2HFN - chains A and B of the 10 polymer chains in the assembly; structure by X-ray diffraction, 1.80 A resolution.

[Chain A (and B)]
Name: Synechocystis Photoreceptor (Slr1694)
Organism: Synechocystis sp
Notes: chain B of this document is another copy of the same molecule, construct and numbering; everything in this record applies to it too
UniProtKB: P74295 (P74295_SYNY3); residues 4-153 here correspond to UniProt positions 1-150 (UniProt number = residue number - 3)
Chain sequence (153 residues; row label = number of the first residue in the row):
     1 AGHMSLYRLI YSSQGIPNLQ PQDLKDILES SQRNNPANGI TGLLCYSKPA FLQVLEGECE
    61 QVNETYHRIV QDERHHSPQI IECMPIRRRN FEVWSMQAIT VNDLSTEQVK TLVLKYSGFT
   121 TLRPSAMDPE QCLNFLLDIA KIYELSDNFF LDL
Unresolved in the structure: 1-4 (chain B: 1-3, 144-153)
Construct notes: cloning artifact (1-3)
Ligand contacts: FMN (flavin mononucleotide): Tyr11, Ile27, Ser30, Ser31, Arg33, Asn34, Asn35, Leu44, Phe51, Gln53, Leu55, Thr65, Arg68, Ile69, Asp72, Arg74, His75, Met96
From the paper describing this entry:
  - binding site for flavin mononucleotide: Tyr11 (proposed by the authors, not directly observed)
  - binding site for flavin mononucleotide: Gln53, Trp94, Met96
  - conformationally variable residues (side-chain flip): Gln53, Trp94 to Thr100
  - contacts within the chain: Tyr11-Gln53 (hydrogen bond)

[Chain A / chain B interface]
Contacting residue pairs (40; chain A residue first):
  Tyr7(A) - Ile80(B)
  Tyr7(A) - Ile81(B)  hydrogen bond (side chain-backbone)
  Tyr7(A) - Pro129(B)
  Leu9(A) - Ile80(B)  hydrophobic
  Cys59(A) - Gln79(B)
  Cys59(A) - Ile80(B)
  Glu60(A) - Gln79(B)
  Asn63(A) - Pro78(B)
  Asn63(A) - Gln79(B)
  Asn63(A) - Ile80(B)  hydrogen bond (side chain-backbone)
  Tyr66(A) - His67(B)  hydrogen bond
  Tyr66(A) - Ile80(B)  hydrophobic
  His67(A) - Tyr66(B)  hydrogen bond
  His67(A) - Val70(B)
  His67(A) - Pro78(B)
  His67(A) - Ile80(B)
  Gln71(A) - Gln71(B)  hydrogen bond
  Pro78(A) - Asn63(B)
  Pro78(A) - His67(B)
  Gln79(A) - Cys59(B)
  Gln79(A) - Glu60(B)
  Gln79(A) - Asn63(B)
  Ile80(A) - Tyr7(B)
  Ile80(A) - Leu9(B)  hydrophobic
  Ile80(A) - Cys59(B)
  Ile80(A) - Asn63(B)  hydrogen bond (backbone-side chain)
  Ile80(A) - Tyr66(B)  hydrophobic
  Ile80(A) - His67(B)
  Ile80(A) - Ile80(B)  hydrophobic
  Ile80(A) - Cys83(B)  hydrophobic
  Ile81(A) - Tyr7(B)  hydrogen bond (backbone-side chain)
  Glu82(A) - Cys83(B)
  Cys83(A) - Ile80(B)  hydrophobic
  Cys83(A) - Glu82(B)
  Cys83(A) - Cys83(B)  hydrogen bond (backbone-backbone)
  Met84(A) - Glu82(B)
  Met84(A) - Met84(B)  hydrophobic
  Pro85(A) - Pro129(B)
  Pro129(A) - Tyr7(B)
  Pro129(A) - Pro85(B)
Also at the interface, not in a pair above, chain A (18 interface residues in all): Val70

[In short]
The chain A/chain B interface involves 18 residues from each chain; the contacts include 8 hydrogen bonds.
Polar pairs include Tyr7(A)-Ile81(B), Asn63(A)-Ile80(B) and Tyr66(A)-His67(B). Chain A binds flavin
mononucleotide. The paper reports a binding site for flavin mononucleotide at Tyr11(A), Gln53(A) and Trp94(A)
among others; conformational variability at Gln53(A) and Trp94(A).
Chain A and chain B are both Synechocystis Photoreceptor (Slr1694) (Synechocystis sp); the structure, Crystal
Structures of the Synechocystis Photoreceptor Slr1694 Reveal Distinct Structural States Related to Signaling,
was determined by X-ray diffraction, deposited together with 2HFO.
